Entry 8D4R (X-ray diffraction, 3.81 A resolution); this record covers chains D and E of the 6 polymer chains in the assembly.

# Chain D
Name: 35O22 Fab heavy chain
Organism: Homo sapiens
Notes: antibody fragment or engineered binder
Sequence (187 residues; numbered 1 to 209 plus 18 insertion-coded residues; 40 numbers in that range are skipped by the numbering (no residue carries them; nothing is unmodelled there); the number before each row is that of its first residue; a row labelled like 72A-72H holds insertion residues (72A, then the next letters in order)):
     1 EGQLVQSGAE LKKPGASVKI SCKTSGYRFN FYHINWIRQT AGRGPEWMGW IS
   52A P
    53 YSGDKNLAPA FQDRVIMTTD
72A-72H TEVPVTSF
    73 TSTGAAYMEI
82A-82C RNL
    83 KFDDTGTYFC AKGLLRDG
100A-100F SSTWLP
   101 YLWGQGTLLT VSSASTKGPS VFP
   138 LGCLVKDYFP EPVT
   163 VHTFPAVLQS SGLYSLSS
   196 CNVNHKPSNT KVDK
Cystine bridges: Cys22-Cys92, Cys140-Cys196

# Chain E
Name: 35O22 Fab light chain
Organism: Homo sapiens
Notes: antibody fragment or engineered binder
Sequence (192 residues; row label = number of the first residue in the row; note: 17 numbers in that range are skipped by the numbering (no residue carries them; nothing is unmodelled there)):
     2 SVLTQSASVS GSLGQSVTIS CTGPNSVCCS HKSISWYQWP PGRAPTLIIY EDNERAPGIS
    62 PRFSGYKSYW SAYLTISDLR PEDETTYYCC SYTHNSGCVF GTGTKVSVLG QSKANPSVTL
   122 FPPSSEELQA NKATLVCLIS DFYPGAVT
   164 ETTTPSKQSN NKYAASSYLS LTPEQWKSHR SYSCQVT
   204 STVEKTV
Cystine bridges: Cys22-Cys90, Cys91-Cys99, Cys138-Cys197

# Interface between chain D and chain E
Residue-residue contacts (56; chain D residue first):
  Ile37(D) with Phe101(E), hydrophobic
  Gln39(D) with Trp40(E), hydrogen bond
  Pro45(D) with Trp40(E), hydrophobic; Tyr89(E), hydrophobic; Phe101(E)
  Trp47(D) with Gly98(E); Cys99(E); Phe101(E)
  Phe91(D) with Arg44(E)
  Leu96(D) with Tyr51(E), hydrophobic
  Ser100A(D) with Thr94(E); His95(E)
  Ser100B(D) with Tyr51(E); Glu52(E), hydrogen bond; Tyr93(E)
  Trp100D(D) with Tyr93(E), hydrophobic; Thr94(E), hydrogen bond (side chain-backbone); His95(E), hydrogen bond (side chain-backbone); Ser97(E), hydrogen bond (side chain-backbone); Gly98(E); Cys99(E)
  Leu100E(D) with Tyr38(E); Leu48(E), hydrophobic; Tyr51(E), hydrophobic; Tyr93(E)
  Pro100F(D) with Tyr38(E), hydrogen bond (backbone-side chain)
  Tyr101(D) with Pro58(E)
  Trp103(D) with Tyr38(E); Pro46(E), hydrophobic
  Gly104(D) with Ala45(E)
  Phe122(D) with Ser125(E); Glu128(E)
  Leu141(D) with Val137(E), hydrophobic
  Lys143(D) with Glu128(E), salt bridge; Thr135(E), hydrogen bond
  His164(D) with Ser141(E); Gln171(E); Ala177(E)
  Phe166(D) with Leu139(E), hydrophobic; Ile140(E); Ser141(E); Ala177(E), hydrophobic; Ala178(E)
  Pro167(D) with Ser169(E); Ser179(E)
  Val169(D) with Glu164(E); Thr166(E); Tyr181(E), hydrophobic
  Leu170(D) with Glu164(E)
  Gln171(D) with Glu164(E)
  Ser172(D) with Glu164(E), hydrogen bond (backbone-side chain)
  Ser177(D) with Tyr181(E), hydrogen bond (backbone-side chain)
  Leu178(D) with Tyr181(E)
  Ser179(D) with Val137(E); Leu139(E); Tyr181(E), hydrogen bond
Interface residues without a listed pair, chain D (33 interface residues in all): Glu46, Trp50, Asn58, Pro123, Asp144, Ala168
Interface residues without a listed pair, chain E (39 interface residues in all): Ser36, Ala57, Asn96, Glu127, Lys133, Thr165, Ser183

# Summary
33 residues of chain D and 39 residues of chain E are in contact, with 10 hydrogen bonds and 1 salt bridge.
Among the polar pairs are Lys143(D)-Glu128(E), Gln39(D)-Trp40(E) and Pro100F(D)-Tyr38(E).
Here chain D is 35O22 Fab heavy chain and chain E is 35O22 Fab light chain, both from Homo sapiens. Entry 8D4R
(Crystal Structure of Mosaic HIV-1 Envelope (MosM3.2) in Complex with antibodies PGT124 and 35O22 at 3.8 ...)
was determined by X-ray diffraction.
